5EWF - chains A and T of the 3 polymer chains in the assembly; structure by X-ray diffraction, 1.78 A resolution.

== Chain A ==
Protein: DNA polymerase eta
From: Homo sapiens
Notes: EC 2.7.7.7
Reference sequence: Q9Y253 (POLH_HUMAN); residue numbers follow UniProt; this construct covers 1-432
Chain sequence (435 residues; each row starts with the number of its first residue; numbers below 1 keep their minus sign (Gly-2 is residue -2)):
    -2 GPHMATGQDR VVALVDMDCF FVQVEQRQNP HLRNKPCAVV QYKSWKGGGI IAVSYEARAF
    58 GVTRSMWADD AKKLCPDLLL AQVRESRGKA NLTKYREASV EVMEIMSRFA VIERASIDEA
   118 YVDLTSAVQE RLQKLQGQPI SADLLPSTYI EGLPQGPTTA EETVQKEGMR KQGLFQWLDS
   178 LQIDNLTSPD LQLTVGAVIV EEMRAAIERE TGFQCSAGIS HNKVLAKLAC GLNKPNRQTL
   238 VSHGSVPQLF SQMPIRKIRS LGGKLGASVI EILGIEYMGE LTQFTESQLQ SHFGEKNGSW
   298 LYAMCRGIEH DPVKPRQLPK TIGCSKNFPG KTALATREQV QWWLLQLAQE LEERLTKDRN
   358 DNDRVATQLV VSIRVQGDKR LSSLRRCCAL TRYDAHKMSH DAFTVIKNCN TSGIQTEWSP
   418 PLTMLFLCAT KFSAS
Unresolved in the structure: 154-160, 410-412
Construct notes: expression tag (-2 to 0)
Ion coordination: Ca2+: Asp13, Met14, Asp115 (together with CTP)
Ligand contacts: CTP (cytidine-5'-triphosphate): Asp13, Met14, Asp15, Cys16, Phe17, Phe18, Ile48, Ala49, Tyr52, Arg55, Arg61, Ile114, Asp115, Lys231
Swiss-Prot annotation at these positions:
  - binding site (Mg(2+)): Asp13, Met14, Asp115, Glu116
  - binding site (Mn(2+)): Asp13, Met14, Asp115, Glu116
  - binding site (a 2'-deoxyribonucleoside 5'-triphosphate): Arg61
What the authors report for this chain:
  - binding site for CTP: Phe18
  - specificity-determining residues: Tyr92

== Chain T ==
Molecule: 12-nt DNA strand
Sequence (12 nucleotides; numbered 1 to 12; the number before each row is that of its first residue):
     1 CATGATGACG CT
Modified / non-standard residues: 8OG (8-oxo-2'-deoxy-guanosine-5'-monophosphate) at position 4
Ligand contacts: CTP (cytidine-5'-triphosphate): DT3, 8OG_4, DA5

== How chain A and chain T interact ==
Contacting residue pairs - 44 pairs, chain A then chain T:
  Gln38(A) with DT3(T), hydrogen bond to the base; 8OG_4(T), sugar contact; DA5(T), sugar contact
  Tyr39(A) with 8OG_4(T), phosphate contact; DA5(T), hydrogen bond to the phosphate
  Trp42(A) with DA2(T), stacking on the base
  Gly46(A) with DT3(T), base contact
  Ile47(A) with DT3(T), base contact
  Ile48(A) with DT3(T), base contact; 8OG_4(T), base contact
  Arg61(A) with DT3(T), base contact
  Ser62(A) with DT3(T), base contact
  Trp64(A) with DA2(T), phosphate contact; DT3(T), phosphate contact
  Lys86(A) with DA5(T), phosphate contact; DT6(T), salt bridge to the phosphate
  Leu89(A) with DA5(T), phosphate contact
  Arg93(A) with DT6(T), salt bridge to the phosphate
  Lys293(A) with DC11(T), phosphate contact
  Lys311(A) with DC9(T), salt bridge to the phosphate
  Arg313(A) with DA8(T), hydrogen bond to the phosphate; DC9(T), salt bridge to the phosphate
  Pro316(A) with DG7(T), phosphate contact; DA8(T), phosphate contact
  Lys317(A) with DA8(T), hydrogen bond to the phosphate; DC9(T), salt bridge to the phosphate
  Thr318(A) with DG7(T), sugar contact; DA8(T), hydrogen bond to the phosphate
  Ile319(A) with DG7(T), phosphate contact
  Gly320(A) with DT6(T), phosphate contact; DG7(T), hydrogen bond to the phosphate
  Cys321(A) with DT6(T), phosphate contact
  Ser322(A) with DA5(T), sugar contact; DT6(T), hydrogen bond to the phosphate
  Lys323(A) with DA5(T), phosphate contact
  Asn324(A) with 8OG_4(T), sugar contact; DA5(T), hydrogen bond to the phosphate
  Pro326(A) with DC1(T), phosphate contact; DA2(T), sugar contact; 8OG_4(T), phosphate contact
  Gly327(A) with DC1(T), hydrogen bond to the phosphate; DA2(T), phosphate contact
  Thr329(A) with DA2(T), base contact
  Arg351(A) with DG7(T), salt bridge to the phosphate
Other interface residues (no listed pair), chain A (33 interface residues in all): Ala87, Arg111, Leu315, Met421, Phe423

== In short ==
33 residues of chain A and 10 residues of chain T are in contact, with 9 hydrogen bonds, 6 salt bridges and 1
aromatic stacking contact. Among the polar pairs are Gln38(A)-DT3(T), Tyr39(A)-DA5(T) and Arg313(A)-DA8(T).
From the paper: a binding site for CTP at Phe18(A); the specificity determinant Tyr92(A).
Chain A is DNA polymerase eta (Homo sapiens) and chain T is a 12-nt DNA strand; the structure, Ternary complex
of human DNA polymerase eta inserting rCTP opposite an 8-Oxodeoxyguanosine Lesion, was determined by X-ray
diffraction, deposited together with 5EWE and 5EWG.
